Entry 7BIN (electron microscopy, 3.20 A resolution); this record covers chains C and I of the 56 polymer chains in the assembly.

== Chain C ==
Name: Flagellar biosynthetic protein FliP
From: Salmonella typhi
UniProtKB: Q8Z5R3 (Q8Z5R3_SALTI); residues 1-245 here = UniProt positions 1-245
Amino-acid sequence (245 residues; each row starts with the number of its first residue):
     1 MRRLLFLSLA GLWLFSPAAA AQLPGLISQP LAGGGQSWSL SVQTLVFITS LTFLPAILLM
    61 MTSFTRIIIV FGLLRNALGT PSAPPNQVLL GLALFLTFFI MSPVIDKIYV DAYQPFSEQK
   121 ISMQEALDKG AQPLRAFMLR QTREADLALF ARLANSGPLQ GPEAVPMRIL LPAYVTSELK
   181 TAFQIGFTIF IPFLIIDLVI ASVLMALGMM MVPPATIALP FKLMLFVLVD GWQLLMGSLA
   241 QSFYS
Disordered / not traced: 1-36
Differences from the reference sequence: conflict Met-236 (Val in Q8Z5R3)

== Chain I ==
Name: Flagellar biosynthetic protein FliQ
From: Salmonella enterica subsp. enterica serovar Typhi
UniProtKB: A0A3Y0WXN7 (A0A3Y0WXN7_SALET); residue numbers follow UniProt; this construct covers 1-89
Amino-acid sequence (89 residues; row label = number of the first residue in the row):
     1 MTPESVMMMG TEAMKVALAL AAPLLLVALI TGLIISILQA ATQINEMTLS FIPKIVAVFI
    61 AIIVAGPWML NLLLDYVRTL FSNLPYIIG

== Interface between chain C and chain I ==
Residue-residue contacts (45; chain C residue first):
  Thr-181(C) / Ile-88(I)
  Gln-184(C) / Met-1(I)
  Gln-184(C) / Ile-88(I)
  Ile-185(C) / Leu-84(I)  hydrophobic
  Ile-185(C) / Ile-88(I)  hydrophobic
  Phe-187(C) / Val-6(I)  hydrophobic
  Phe-187(C) / Met-9(I)  hydrophobic
  Thr-188(C) / Leu-80(I)
  Thr-188(C) / Ile-87(I)
  Ile-189(C) / Phe-81(I)  hydrophobic
  Ile-189(C) / Leu-84(I)  hydrophobic
  Ile-191(C) / Ala-13(I)  hydrophobic
  Ile-191(C) / Tyr-76(I)
  Pro-192(C) / Val-77(I)  hydrophobic
  Ile-195(C) / Ala-13(I)
  Ile-195(C) / Val-16(I)  hydrophobic
  Ile-195(C) / Ala-17(I)  hydrophobic
  Ile-195(C) / Tyr-76(I)  hydrophobic
  Ile-196(C) / Leu-20(I)  hydrophobic
  Ile-196(C) / Leu-73(I)  hydrophobic
  Val-199(C) / Leu-20(I)  hydrophobic
  Val-199(C) / Ala-21(I)  hydrophobic
  Ser-202(C) / Leu-25(I)
  Val-203(C) / Leu-24(I)  hydrophobic
  Ala-206(C) / Leu-25(I)  hydrophobic
  Ala-206(C) / Lys-54(I)  hydrogen bond (backbone-side chain)
  Leu-207(C) / Phe-51(I)
  Leu-207(C) / Lys-54(I)
  Leu-207(C) / Ile-55(I)  hydrophobic
  Leu-207(C) / Val-58(I)  hydrophobic
  Met-209(C) / Phe-51(I)  hydrophobic
  Met-224(C) / Leu-70(I)  hydrophobic
  Leu-225(C) / Leu-73(I)  hydrophobic
  Leu-225(C) / Leu-74(I)  hydrophobic
  Leu-225(C) / Val-77(I)  hydrophobic
  Leu-228(C) / Leu-74(I)  hydrophobic
  Val-229(C) / Leu-74(I)  hydrophobic
  Val-229(C) / Val-77(I)  hydrophobic
  Val-229(C) / Arg-78(I)
  Ser-238(C) / Phe-81(I)
  Ser-238(C) / Pro-85(I)
  Gln-241(C) / Pro-85(I)
  Gln-241(C) / Tyr-86(I)  hydrogen bond
  Ser-242(C) / Pro-85(I)
  Ser-242(C) / Ile-88(I)
Other interface residues (no listed pair), chain C (29 interface residues in all): Arg-66, Arg-143, Gly-208, Leu-234, Leu-235, Ser-245
Other interface residues (no listed pair), chain I (28 interface residues in all): Ala-28

== Overview ==
29 residues of chain C face 28 of chain I across their interface; the contacts include 2 hydrogen bonds. Polar
pairs include Ala-206(C)/Lys-54(I) and Gln-241(C)/Tyr-86(I).
Here chain C is Flagellar biosynthetic protein FliP (Salmonella typhi) and chain I is Flagellar biosynthetic
protein FliQ (Salmonella enterica subsp. enterica serovar Typhi). Entry 7BIN (Salmonella export gate and rod
refined in focussed C1 map) was determined by electron microscopy together with 7BGL, 7BHQ, 7BJ2, 7BK0 and
7NVG from the same study.
